6N4C - chains A and a of the 8 polymer chains in the assembly; structure by electron microscopy, 17.00 A resolution (very low resolution: no residue pairs are listed; an interface is given only as per-side residue counts).

# Chain A
Molecule: DNA-directed RNA polymerase subunit alpha
Source organism: Escherichia coli K-12
Notes: EC 2.7.7.6
UniProtKB: P0A7Z4 (RPOA_ECOLI); residues 6-321 here = UniProt positions 6-321
Chain sequence (316 residues; row label = number of the first residue in the row):
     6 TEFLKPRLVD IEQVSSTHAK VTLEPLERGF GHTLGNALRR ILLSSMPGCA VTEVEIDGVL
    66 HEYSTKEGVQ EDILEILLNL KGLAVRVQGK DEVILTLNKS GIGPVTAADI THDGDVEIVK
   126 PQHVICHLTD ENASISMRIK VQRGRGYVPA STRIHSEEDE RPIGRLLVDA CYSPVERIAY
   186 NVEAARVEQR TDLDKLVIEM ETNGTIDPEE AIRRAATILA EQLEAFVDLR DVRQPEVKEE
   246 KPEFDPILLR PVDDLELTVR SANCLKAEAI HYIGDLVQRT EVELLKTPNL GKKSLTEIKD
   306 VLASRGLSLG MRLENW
Curated features (UniProtKB/Swiss-Prot):
  - region: Glu162 to Glu165 (Required for interaction with Crp at class II promoters)
  - modified residue: Arg265 (ADP-ribosylarginine), Lys297 (N6-acetyllysine), Lys298 (N6-acetyllysine)
  - mutagenesis: Arg45 (R45C: In rpoA112; temperature-sensitive, blocks RNA polymerase assembly), Glu162 to Glu165 (5-fold decrease in CRP-class II promoter-dependent transcription), Glu165 (E165K: 5-fold decrease in CRP-class II promoter-dependent transcription), Arg191 (R191C: In rpoA101; temperature-sensitive)

# Chain a
Molecule: 94-nt DNA strand
Sequence (94 nucleotides; row label = number of the first residue in the row; the depositors numbered this strand downwards along its sequence, so these rows (ascending numbers) run in the REVERSE of the deposited 5'-to-3' order):
    1A T
    2A G
    3A T
    4A T
    5A G
    6A G
    7A A
    8A G
    9A G
   10A A
   11A A
   12A T
   13A C
   14A A
   15A T
   16A G
   17A T
   18A A
   19A C
   20A G
   21A T
   22A T
   23A G
   24A G
   25A T
   26A A
   27A A
   28A T
   29A A
   30A G
   31A T
   32A G
   33A G
   34A C
   35A G
   36A G
   37A T
   38A C
   39A T
   40A C
   41A C
   42A A
   43A T
   44A T
   45A T
   46A T
   47A A
   48A T
   49A C
   50A A
   51A G
   52A T
   53A T
   54A G
   55A T
   56A G
   57A C
   58A G
   59A T
   60A G
   61A C
   62A C
   63A A
   64A C
   65A A
   66A A
   67A T
   68A C
   69A T
   70A A
   71A T
   72A A
   73A A
   74A A
   75A T
   76A A
   77A G
   78A G
   79A G
   80A A
   81A A
   82A C
   83A G
   84A C
   85A C
   86A A
   87A C
   88A T
   89A A
   90A T
   91A C
   92A T
   93A A
   94A A

# Interface between chain A and chain a
At this resolution (17 A) residue pairs are not listed: 6 residues of chain A and 7 of chain a lie at the interface.

# In short
The interface between chain A and chain a involves 6 residues on one side and 7 on the other. From UniProt: 6
mutagenesis sites on chain A.
Here chain A is DNA-directed RNA polymerase subunit alpha (Escherichia coli K-12) and chain a is a 94-nt DNA
strand. Entry 6N4C (EM structure of the DNA wrapping in bacterial open transcription initiation complex) was
determined by electron microscopy.
